Entry 7A1I (X-ray diffraction, 1.87 A resolution); this record covers chains A and B.

[Chain A]
Name: BILBO1_N domain-containing protein
Source organism: Trypanosoma brucei equiperdum
UniProtKB: A0A3L6L5Q1 (A0A3L6L5Q1_9TRYP); numbering as in UniProt (aligned over 1-111)
Amino-acid sequence (112 residues; each row starts with the number of its first residue; numbering starts at 0):
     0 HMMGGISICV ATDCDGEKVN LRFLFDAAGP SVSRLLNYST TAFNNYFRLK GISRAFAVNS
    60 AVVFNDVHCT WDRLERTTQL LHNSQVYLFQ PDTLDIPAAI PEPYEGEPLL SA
Disordered / not traced: 0-3, 111
Differences from the reference sequence: expression tag (0)
Metal / ion sites: Na+ site 1 near Phe63 (its only coordinating residue here); Na+ site 2 near Gln89 (its only coordinating residue here)
Residues lining bound ligands: hexane-1,6-diol (HEZ): Cys13, Asp14, Glu16, Val18, Tyr45, Lys49, Ile51

[Chain B]
Name: FPC4
Source organism: Trypanosoma brucei equiperdum
UniProtKB: A0A3L6LBE5 (A0A3L6LBE5_9TRYP); residue numbers follow UniProt; this construct covers 394-444
Amino-acid sequence (52 residues; numbered 393 to 444; the number before each row is that of its first residue):
   393 SSLSPYLRYL PSDVSGGEWD KPDVGDVLCF QAKEPQRRRV LTSPVPDELL IK
Disordered / not traced: 393-431, 439-444
Differences from the reference sequence: expression tag (393)

[How chain A and chain B interact]
Pairs across the interface (18):
  Lys17(A) - Ser435(B)  hydrogen bond
  Val61(A) - Pro436(B)  hydrophobic
  Phe63(A) - Leu433(B)  hydrophobic
  Trp70(A) - Thr434(B)
  Trp70(A) - Pro436(B)
  Gln84(A) - Leu433(B)
  Tyr86(A) - Ser435(B)
  Tyr86(A) - Pro436(B)
  Phe88(A) - Pro436(B)
  Phe88(A) - Pro438(B)  hydrophobic
  Ile95(A) - Ser435(B)
  Pro96(A) - Thr434(B)
  Pro96(A) - Ser435(B)
  Ala97(A) - Thr434(B)
  Ala97(A) - Ser435(B)  hydrogen bond (backbone-backbone)
  Ala98(A) - Leu433(B)
  Ile99(A) - Leu433(B)  hydrogen bond (backbone-backbone)
  Ile99(A) - Ser435(B)
Other interface residues (no listed pair), chain A (13 interface residues in all): Asp94
Other interface residues (no listed pair), chain B (6 interface residues in all): Val437
Interface features reported in the paper:
  - interface residues, chain A: Phe63(A), Trp70(A), Phe88(A)
  - interface residues, chain B: Ser435(B), Pro436(B), Pro438(B)
  - hot spots on chain B (mutagenesis) - S435A, P436A: abolished binding to BILBO1_N domain-containing protein (chain A)
  - hot spots on chain B (mutagenesis) - P438A (Kd = 4.31 uM): decreased binding to BILBO1_N domain-containing protein (chain A)

[Overview]
The interface between chain A and chain B involves 13 residues on one side and 6 on the other, with 3 hydrogen
bonds. Among the polar pairs are Lys17(A)-Ser435(B), Ala97(A)-Ser435(B) and Ile99(A)-Leu433(B). The paper
reports that S435A and P436A of chain B abolish binding to BILBO1_N domain-containing protein (chain A);
interface residues Phe63(A), Trp70(A) and Ser435(B) among others.
Chain A is BILBO1_N domain-containing protein and chain B is FPC4, both from Trypanosoma brucei equiperdum;
the structure, Crystal structure of the BILBO2/FPC4 complex, was determined by X-ray diffraction.
